Entry 9EGO (electron microscopy, 3.20 A resolution); this record covers chains B and C of the 5 polymer chains in the assembly.

# Chain B
Molecule: Guanine nucleotide-binding protein G(I)/G(S)/G(T) subunit beta-1
From: Homo sapiens
UniProt: P62873 (GBB1_HUMAN); numbering as in UniProt (aligned over 2-340)
Amino-acid sequence (344 residues; numbered -3 to 340; the number before each row is that of its first residue; numbers below 1 keep their minus sign (Pro-3 is residue -3)):
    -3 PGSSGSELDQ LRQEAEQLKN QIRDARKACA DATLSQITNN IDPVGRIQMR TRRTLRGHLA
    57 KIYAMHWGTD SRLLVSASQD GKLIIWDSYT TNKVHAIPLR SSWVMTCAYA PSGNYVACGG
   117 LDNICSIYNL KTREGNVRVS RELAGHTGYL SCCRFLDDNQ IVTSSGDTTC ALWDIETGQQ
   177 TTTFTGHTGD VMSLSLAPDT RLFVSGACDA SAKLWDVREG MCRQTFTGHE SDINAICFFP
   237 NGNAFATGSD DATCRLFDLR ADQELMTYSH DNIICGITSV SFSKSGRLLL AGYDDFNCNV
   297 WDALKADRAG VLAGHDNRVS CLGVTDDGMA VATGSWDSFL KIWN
Unresolved in the structure: -3 to 2
Construct notes: expression tag (-3 to 1)
Curated features (UniProtKB/Swiss-Prot):
  - modified residue: Ser2 (N-acetylserine), His266 (Phosphohistidine)
  - natural variant: Leu30 (L30F: In MRD42; uncertain significance), Arg52 (R52G: In MRD42), Gly64 (G64V: In MRD42), Asp76 (D76E: In MRD42; D76G: In MRD42), Gly77 (G77S: In MRD42), Lys78 (K78R: In MRD42), Ile80 (I80N: In MRD42; I80T: In MRD42), His91 (H91R: In MRD42; uncertain significance), Ala92 (A92T: In MRD42), Pro94 (P94S: In MRD42), Leu95 (L95P: In MRD42), Arg96 (R96L: In MRD42), 5 further natural variant entries in UniProt

# Chain C
Molecule: Guanine nucleotide-binding protein G(I)/G(S)/G(O) subunit gamma-2
From: Homo sapiens
UniProt: P59768 (GBG2_HUMAN); residues 1-71 here = UniProt positions 1-71
Amino-acid sequence (71 residues; each row starts with the number of its first residue):
     1 MASNNTASIA QARKLVEQLK MEANIDRIKV SKAAADLMAY CEAHAKEDPL LTPVPASENP
    61 FREKKFFCAI L
Unresolved in the structure: 1-6, 64-71
Curated features (UniProtKB/Swiss-Prot):
  - modified residue: Ala2 (N-acetylalanine), Cys68 (Cysteine methyl ester)
  - lipidation: Cys68 (S-geranylgeranyl cysteine)

# Chain B / chain C interface
Residue-residue contacts (59):
  Leu4(B) - Ser8(C)
  Leu4(B) - Ile9(C)  hydrophobic
  Gln6(B) - Arg13(C)
  Leu7(B) - Ala12(C)
  Leu7(B) - Arg13(C)
  Leu7(B) - Val16(C)  hydrophobic
  Glu10(B) - Val16(C)
  Leu14(B) - Leu19(C)  hydrophobic
  Lys15(B) - Leu19(C)
  Ile18(B) - Ala23(C)  hydrophobic
  Ala24(B) - Lys29(C)
  Cys25(B) - Ile28(C)
  Cys25(B) - Lys29(C)
  Cys25(B) - Val30(C)  hydrogen bond (backbone-backbone)
  Ala26(B) - Val30(C)  hydrophobic
  Asp27(B) - Lys29(C)
  Asp27(B) - Val30(C)
  Asp27(B) - Ser31(C)  hydrogen bond
  Ala28(B) - Val30(C)
  Leu30(B) - Ala34(C)  hydrophobic
  Ile33(B) - Ala34(C)  hydrophobic
  Ile33(B) - Met38(C)  hydrophobic
  Ile37(B) - Glu42(C)
  Val40(B) - Leu51(C)  hydrophobic
  Met45(B) - Leu50(C)  hydrophobic
  Arg48(B) - Phe61(C)
  Arg49(B) - Phe61(C)
  Arg49(B) - Glu63(C)
  Ser84(B) - Phe61(C)
  Tyr85(B) - Pro60(C)
  Tyr85(B) - Phe61(C)  hydrophobic
  Met217(B) - Met21(C)  hydrophobic
  Arg219(B) - Glu22(C)
  Gln220(B) - Glu22(C)
  Thr221(B) - Glu22(C)  hydrogen bond (backbone-side chain)
  Phe235(B) - Leu37(C)  hydrophobic
  Asn237(B) - Asp36(C)
  Arg256(B) - Ile28(C)
  Arg256(B) - Ala33(C)
  Arg256(B) - Asp36(C)  salt bridge
  Asp258(B) - Arg27(C)  salt bridge
  Gln259(B) - Val30(C)
  Leu261(B) - Val30(C)  hydrophobic
  Ser279(B) - Asp48(C)
  Lys280(B) - Asp48(C)
  Ser281(B) - Tyr40(C)
  Ser281(B) - Cys41(C)  hydrogen bond (backbone-side chain)
  Ser281(B) - His44(C)
  Ser281(B) - Asp48(C)
  Gly282(B) - Cys41(C)  hydrogen bond (backbone-side chain)
  Gly324(B) - Pro49(C)
  Gly324(B) - Leu50(C)
  Met325(B) - Pro49(C)  hydrophobic
  Met325(B) - Leu50(C)
  Met325(B) - Pro60(C)
  Ala326(B) - Phe61(C)  hydrophobic
  Val327(B) - Leu50(C)  hydrophobic
  Asn340(B) - Asn59(C)  hydrogen bond
  Asn340(B) - Phe61(C)
Interface residues without a listed pair, chain B (55 interface residues in all): Ala11, Gln17, Ala21, Arg22, Thr34, Cys218, Pro236, Asp254, Ala257, Arg283, Leu284, Leu300, Val320, Asp323, Ile338
Interface residues without a listed pair, chain C (37 interface residues in all): Gln18, Lys20, Ile25, Ala35, Ala45, Glu47

# In short
55 residues of chain B face 37 of chain C across their interface, with 6 hydrogen bonds and 2 salt bridges.
Polar pairs include Arg256(B)-Asp36(C), Asp258(B)-Arg27(C) and Asp27(B)-Ser31(C).
Chain B is Guanine nucleotide-binding protein G(I)/G(S)/G(T) subunit beta-1 and chain C is Guanine
nucleotide-binding protein G(I)/G(S)/G(O) subunit gamma-2, both from Homo sapiens; the structure, Cannabinoid
receptor 1-Gi complex with novel ligand, was determined by electron microscopy together with 9DGI from the
same study.
